PDB entry 8DIQ | X-ray diffraction, 2.40 A resolution | chains C and D of the 6 polymer chains in the assembly

== Chain C ==
Protein: Tubulin alpha-1B chain
From: Sus scrofa
UniProt: Q2XVP4 (TBA1B_PIG); numbering as in UniProt (aligned over 1-450)
Chain sequence (450 residues; each row starts with the number of its first residue):
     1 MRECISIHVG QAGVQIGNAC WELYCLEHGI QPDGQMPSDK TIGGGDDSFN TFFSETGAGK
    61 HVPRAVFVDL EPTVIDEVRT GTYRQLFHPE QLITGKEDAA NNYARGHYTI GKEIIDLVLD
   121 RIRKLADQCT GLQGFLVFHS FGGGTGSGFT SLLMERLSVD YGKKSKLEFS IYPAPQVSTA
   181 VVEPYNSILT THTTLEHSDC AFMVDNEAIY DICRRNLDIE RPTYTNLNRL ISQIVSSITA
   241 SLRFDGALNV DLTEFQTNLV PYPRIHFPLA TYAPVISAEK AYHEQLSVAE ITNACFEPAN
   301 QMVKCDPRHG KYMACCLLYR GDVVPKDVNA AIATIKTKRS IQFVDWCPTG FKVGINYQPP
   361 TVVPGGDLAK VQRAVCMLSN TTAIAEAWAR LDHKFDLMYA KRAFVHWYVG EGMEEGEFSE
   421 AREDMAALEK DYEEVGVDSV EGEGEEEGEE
Unresolved in the structure: 441-450
Bound ions: Ca2+: D39, T41, G44, E55
Residues lining bound ligands:
  - GTP (guanosine-5'-triphosphate): G10, Q11, A12, Q15, I16, D69, D98, A99, A100, N101, S140, G142, G143, G144, T145, G146, I171, P173, V177, S178, T179, E183, N206, Y224, L227, N228, I231
  - JVI (4-[2-(ethylamino)-6,7-dihydro-5H-cyclopenta[d]pyrimidin-4-yl]-7-methoxy-3,4-dihydroquinoxalin-2(1H)-one): N101, T179, V181
Curated features (UniProtKB/Swiss-Prot):
  - motif: M1 to C4 (MREC motif)
  - active site: E254
  - binding site (GTP): G10, Q11, A12, Q15, E71, A99, S140, G143, G144, T145, G146, T179, E183, N206, Y224, N228, L252
  - binding site (Mg(2+)): E71
  - modified residue: K40 (N6,N6,N6-trimethyllysine), S48 (Phosphoserine), S232 (Phosphoserine), Y282 (3'-nitrotyrosine), R339 (Omega-N-methylarginine), S439 (Phosphoserine), E443 (5-glutamyl polyglutamate), E445 (5-glutamyl polyglutamate)
  - cross-link (Glycyl lysine isopeptide (Lys-Gly)): K326 (interchain with G-Cter in ubiquitin), K370 (interchain with G-Cter in ubiquitin)

== Chain D ==
Protein: Tubulin beta-2B chain
From: Sus scrofa
UniProt: A0A287AGU7 (A0A287AGU7_PIG); residue numbers follow UniProt; this construct covers 1-445
Chain sequence (445 residues; numbered 1 to 445; the number before each row is that of its first residue):
     1 MREIVHIQAG QCGNQIGAKF WEVISDEHGI DPTGSYHGDS DLQLERINVY YNEATGNKYV
    61 PRAILVDLEP GTMDSVRSGP FGQIFRPDNF VFGQSGAGNN WAKGHYTEGA ELVDSVLDVV
   121 RKESESCDCL QGFQLTHSLG GGTGSGMGTL LISKIREEYP DRIMNTFSVM PSPKVSDTVV
   181 EPYNATLSVH QLVENTDETY CIDNEALYDI CFRTLKLTTP TYGDLNHLVS ATMSGVTTCL
   241 RFPGQLNADL RKLAVNMVPF PRLHFFMPGF APLTSRGSQQ YRALTVPELT QQMFDSKNMM
   301 AACDPRHGRY LTVAAIFRGR MSMKEVDEQM LNVQNKNSSY FVEWIPNNVK TAVCDIPPRG
   361 LKMSATFIGN STAIQELFKR ISEQFTAMFR RKAFLHWYTG EGMDEMEFTE AESNMNDLVS
   421 EYQQYQDATA DEQGEFEEEE GEDEA
Unresolved in the structure: 274-283, 431-445
Bound ions: Mg2+: Q11 (together with GTP)
Residues lining bound ligands:
  - GTP (guanosine-5'-triphosphate): G10, Q11, C12, Q15, I16, D67, A97, G98, N99, S138, G140, G141, G142, T143, G144, V169, P171, V175, S176, E181, N204, L207, Y222, L225, N226, V229
  - JVI (4-[2-(ethylamino)-6,7-dihydro-5H-cyclopenta[d]pyrimidin-4-yl]-7-methoxy-3,4-dihydroquinoxalin-2(1H)-one): Y200, V236, C239, L240, L246, A248, D249, K252, L253, N256, M257, T312, V313, A314, A315, I316, N348, V349, K350, T351, A352

== Chain C / chain D interface ==
Residue-residue contacts (53):
  E71(C) - N247(D)
  T73(C) - N247(D)
  K96(C) - R2(D)
  K96(C) - D128(D)  salt bridge
  K96(C) - C129(D)
  E97(C) - R2(D)  salt bridge
  E97(C) - C129(D)
  E97(C) - R162(D)  salt bridge
  D98(C) - D249(D)
  D98(C) - K252(D)  salt bridge
  A100(C) - R251(D)
  A100(C) - K252(D)
  A100(C) - V255(D)
  N101(C) - K252(D)
  N101(C) - N256(D)  hydrogen bond
  R105(C) - R251(D)
  P175(C) - N347(D)
  S178(C) - K350(D)  hydrogen bond
  A180(C) - N256(D)
  V181(C) - N256(D)  hydrogen bond (backbone-side chain)
  V181(C) - I345(D)  hydrophobic
  V181(C) - P346(D)
  E220(C) - K324(D)
  R221(C) - M323(D)  hydrogen bond
  R221(C) - D327(D)  salt bridge
  Y224(C) - Q245(D)
  K394(C) - N347(D)  hydrogen bond
  L397(C) - E343(D)
  L397(C) - W344(D)
  L397(C) - P346(D)  hydrophobic
  L397(C) - A430(D)  hydrophobic
  M398(C) - W344(D)  hydrogen bond (backbone-backbone)
  M398(C) - P346(D)
  K401(C) - F260(D)
  K401(C) - W344(D)
  K401(C) - A428(D)
  K401(C) - T429(D)  hydrogen bond (side chain-backbone)
  R402(C) - F260(D)
  A403(C) - P259(D)
  A403(C) - F260(D)  hydrophobic
  F404(C) - V255(D)
  F404(C) - N256(D)
  F404(C) - V258(D)
  F404(C) - P259(D)  hydrogen bond (backbone-backbone)
  F404(C) - T312(D)
  F404(C) - I345(D)  hydrophobic
  H406(C) - V258(D)  hydrogen bond (side chain-backbone)
  H406(C) - P259(D)
  H406(C) - F260(D)
  H406(C) - P261(D)
  W407(C) - A254(D)  hydrogen bond (side chain-backbone)
  W407(C) - V255(D)
  W407(C) - V258(D)  hydrogen bond (side chain-backbone)
Also at the interface, not in a pair above, chain C (27 interface residues in all): T179, V182, Y210
Also at the interface, not in a pair above, chain D (33 interface residues in all): D197, L246, M257, N348

== Summary ==
27 residues of chain C and 33 residues of chain D are in contact, with 11 hydrogen bonds and 5 salt bridges.
Among the polar pairs are K96(C)-D128(D), E97(C)-R2(D) and E97(C)-R162(D). Compound JVI is bound between chain
C and chain D.
Chain C is Tubulin alpha-1B chain and chain D is Tubulin beta-2B chain, both from Sus scrofa; the structure,
Tubulin-RB3_SLD-TTL in complex with SB226, was determined by X-ray diffraction.
